Entry 5HN0 (X-ray diffraction, 2.05 A resolution); this record covers chain A.

Chain A:
Protein: RNA-directed RNA polymerase NS5
Organism: Dengue virus 3
Notes: EC 2.7.7.48
UniProtKB: Q6DLV0 (Q6DLV0_9FLAV); residues 272-900 here correspond to UniProt positions 2762-3390 (UniProt number = residue number + 2490)
Sequence (635 residues; row label = number of the first residue in the row):
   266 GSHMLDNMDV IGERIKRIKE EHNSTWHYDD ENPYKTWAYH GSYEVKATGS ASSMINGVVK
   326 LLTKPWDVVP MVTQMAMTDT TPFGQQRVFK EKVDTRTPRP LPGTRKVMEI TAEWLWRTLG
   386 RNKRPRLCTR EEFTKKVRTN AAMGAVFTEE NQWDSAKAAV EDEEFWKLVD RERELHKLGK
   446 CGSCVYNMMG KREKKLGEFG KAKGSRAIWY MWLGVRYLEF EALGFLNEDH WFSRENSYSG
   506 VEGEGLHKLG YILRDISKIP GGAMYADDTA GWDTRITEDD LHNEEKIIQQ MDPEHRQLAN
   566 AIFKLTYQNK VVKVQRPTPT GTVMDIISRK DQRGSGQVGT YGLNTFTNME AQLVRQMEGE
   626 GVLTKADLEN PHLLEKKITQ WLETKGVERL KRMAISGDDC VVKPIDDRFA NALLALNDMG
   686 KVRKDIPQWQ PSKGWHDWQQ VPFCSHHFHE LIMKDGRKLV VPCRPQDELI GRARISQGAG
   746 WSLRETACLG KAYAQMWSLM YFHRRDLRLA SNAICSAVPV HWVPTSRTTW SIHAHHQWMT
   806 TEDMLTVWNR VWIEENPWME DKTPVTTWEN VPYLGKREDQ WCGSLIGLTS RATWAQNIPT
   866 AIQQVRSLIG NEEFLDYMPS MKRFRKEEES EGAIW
Disordered / not traced: 266-271, 408-418, 454-469, 884-900
Sequence notes: expression tag (266-271); variant Glu374 (Gly2864 in Q6DLV0)
Ion coordination: Zn2+ site 1: Glu437, His441, Cys446, Cys449; Zn2+ site 2: His712, His714, Cys728, Cys847
Residues lining bound ligands: (6-hydroxybiphenyl-3-yl)acetic acid (LNN): Leu511, Cys709, Ser710, His711, Arg729, Met761, Met765, Tyr766, Thr794, Ser796, Ile797, His798, Ala799, Trp803

In short:
Chain A binds (6-hydroxybiphenyl-3-yl)acetic acid. Glu437, His441, Cys446 and Cys449 form the Zn2+ site 1.
His712, His714, Cys728 and Cys847 coordinate Zn2+ site 2.
Chain A is RNA-directed RNA polymerase NS5 (Dengue virus 3); the structure, Dengue serotype 3 RNA-dependent
RNA polymerase bound to compound 4, was determined by X-ray diffraction.
